PDB entry 5KFP | X-ray diffraction, 1.70 A resolution | chains A and P of the 3 polymer chains in the assembly

[Chain A]
Protein: DNA polymerase eta
Organism: Homo sapiens
Notes: EC 2.7.7.7
UniProtKB: Q9Y253 (POLH_HUMAN); residues 1-432 here = UniProt positions 1-432
Chain sequence (435 residues; row label = number of the first residue in the row; numbers below 1 keep their minus sign (Gly-2 is residue -2)):
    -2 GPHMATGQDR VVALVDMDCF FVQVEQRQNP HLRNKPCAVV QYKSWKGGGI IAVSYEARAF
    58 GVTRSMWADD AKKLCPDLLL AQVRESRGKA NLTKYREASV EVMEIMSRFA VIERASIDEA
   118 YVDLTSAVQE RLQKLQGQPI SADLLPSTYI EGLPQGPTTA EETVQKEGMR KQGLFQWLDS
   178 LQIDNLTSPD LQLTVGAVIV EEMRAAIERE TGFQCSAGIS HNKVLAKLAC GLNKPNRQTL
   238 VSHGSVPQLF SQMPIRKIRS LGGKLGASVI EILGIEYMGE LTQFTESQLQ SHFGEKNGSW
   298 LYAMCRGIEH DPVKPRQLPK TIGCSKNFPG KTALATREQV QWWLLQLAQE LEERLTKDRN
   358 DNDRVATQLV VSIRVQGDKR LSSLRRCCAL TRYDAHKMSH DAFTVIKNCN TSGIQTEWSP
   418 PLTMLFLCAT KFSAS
Not modelled in the structure: 155-159
Construct notes: expression tag (-2 to 0)
Metal / ion sites: Mg2+ site 1: Asp13, Asp115, Glu116 (together with 2'-deoxyadenosine 5'-O-(1-thiotriphosphate)) (shared with DT8(P) of chain P); Ca2+: Asp13, Met14, Asp115 (together with 2'-deoxyadenosine 5'-O-(1-thiotriphosphate)); Mg2+ site 2: Asp13, Met14, Asp115 (together with diphosphate) (shared with AS_9(P) of chain P); Mg2+ site 3: Asp13 (together with diphosphate) (shared with AS_9(P) of chain P)
Small-molecule neighbours: diphosphate / 2'-deoxyadenosine 5'-O-(1-thiotriphosphate): Asp13, Met14, Asp15, Cys16, Phe17, Phe18, Ile48, Ala49, Tyr52, Arg55, Arg61, Ile114, Asp115, Lys231
Curated features (UniProtKB/Swiss-Prot):
  - binding site (Mg(2+)): Asp13, Met14, Asp115, Glu116
  - binding site (Mn(2+)): Asp13, Met14, Asp115, Glu116
  - binding site (a 2'-deoxyribonucleoside 5'-triphosphate): Arg61
  - natural variant: Val37 (deletion: In XPV), Leu75 (deletion: In XPV), Arg93 (R93P: In XPV), Arg111 (R111H: In XPV), Thr122 (T122P: In XPV), Gly153 (G153D: In a breast cancer sample), Thr191 (T191P: In XPV), Gly263 (G263V: In XPV), Val266 (V266D: In XPV), Gly295 (G295R: In XPV), Arg361 (R361S: In XPV)
  - mutagenesis: Tyr52 (Y52A/F: Reduces DNA polymerase activity; Y52E: Reduces DNA polymerase activity. Increases fidelity of replication and reduces translesion bypass), Arg61 (R61A: Reduces enzymatic activity by two-thirds), Ser62 (S62G: Increased DNA polymerase activity and translesion bypass compared to wild-type), Ala68 (A68S/V: Severe reduction in thymine dimer translesion bypass), Asn324 to Pro326 (Reduces binding to chromatin and to monoubiquitinated PCNA. Abolishes binding to monoubiquitinated PCNA; when associated with 705-E--H-713 Del)

[Chain P]
Molecule: 9-nt DNA strand
Sequence (9 nucleotides; row label = number of the first residue in the row):
     1 AGCGTCATX
Modified positions: AS (2-deoxy-adenosine -5'-thio-monophosphate) at position 9
Metal / ion sites: Mg2+ site 1: DT8 (together with 2'-deoxyadenosine 5'-O-(1-thiotriphosphate)) (shared with Asp13(A), Asp115(A), Glu116(A) of chain A); Mg2+ site 2: AS_9 (together with diphosphate) (shared with Asp13(A), Met14(A), Asp115(A) of chain A)

[Interface between chain A and chain P]
Residue-residue contacts (32):
  Asp13(A) - AS_9(P)  phosphate contact
  Cys16(A) - AS_9(P)  phosphate contact
  Phe17(A) - AS_9(P)  hydrogen bond to the phosphate
  Phe18(A) - AS_9(P)  hydrogen bond to the phosphate
  Ile48(A) - AS_9(P)  sugar contact
  Ala49(A) - AS_9(P)  phosphate contact
  Arg61(A) - DT8(P)  base contact
  Arg61(A) - AS_9(P)  base contact
  Ser113(A) - DT8(P)  hydrogen bond to the phosphate
  Ile114(A) - AS_9(P)  sugar contact
  Asp115(A) - DT8(P)  phosphate contact
  Asp115(A) - AS_9(P)  phosphate contact
  Glu116(A) - DT8(P)  phosphate contact
  Lys224(A) - DT8(P)  salt bridge to the phosphate
  Ile255(A) - DA7(P)  phosphate contact
  Arg256(A) - DA7(P)  phosphate contact
  Ser257(A) - DC6(P)  phosphate contact
  Ser257(A) - DA7(P)  hydrogen bond to the phosphate
  Leu258(A) - DA7(P)  hydrogen bond to the phosphate
  Gly259(A) - DA7(P)  hydrogen bond to the phosphate
  Gly260(A) - DC6(P)  phosphate contact
  Gly260(A) - DA7(P)  phosphate contact
  Lys261(A) - DT5(P)  salt bridge to the phosphate
  Lys261(A) - DC6(P)  hydrogen bond to the phosphate
  Leu262(A) - DC6(P)  hydrogen bond to the phosphate
  Lys376(A) - DG4(P)  phosphate contact
  Leu378(A) - DT5(P)  base contact
  Leu381(A) - DC3(P)  phosphate contact
  Arg382(A) - DG2(P)  salt bridge to the phosphate
  Arg382(A) - DC3(P)  hydrogen bond to the phosphate
  Arg383(A) - DG2(P)  phosphate contact
  Cys384(A) - DG2(P)  hydrogen bond to the phosphate
Interface residues without a listed pair, chain A (28 interface residues in all): Ser379, Ser380
Interface residues without a listed pair, chain P (9 interface residues in all): DA1

[Overview]
28 residues of chain A and 9 residues of chain P are in contact; the contacts include 10 hydrogen bonds and 3
salt bridges. Polar pairs include Phe17(A)-AS_9(P), Phe18(A)-AS_9(P) and Ser113(A)-DT8(P). Chain A binds
diphosphate / 2'-deoxyadenosine 5'-O-(1-thiotriphosphate).
Here chain A is DNA polymerase eta (Homo sapiens) and chain P is a 9-nt DNA strand. Entry 5KFP (Human DNA
polymerase eta-DNA ternary complex with Sp-dATP-alpha-S: reaction with 20 mM Mg2+ for 600s) was determined by
X-ray diffraction, deposited together with 5KFA, 5KFB, 5KFC, 5KFD, 5KFE, 5KFF and 28 further entries.
